PDB entry 9XIA | X-ray diffraction, 1.90 A resolution | chain A

# Chain A
Molecule: Xylose isomerase
Organism: Streptomyces rubiginosus
Notes: EC 5.3.1.5
UniProtKB: P24300 (XYLA_STRRU); residues 2-388 here correspond to UniProt positions 1-387 (UniProt number = residue number - 1)
Amino-acid sequence (388 residues; row label = number of the first residue in the row):
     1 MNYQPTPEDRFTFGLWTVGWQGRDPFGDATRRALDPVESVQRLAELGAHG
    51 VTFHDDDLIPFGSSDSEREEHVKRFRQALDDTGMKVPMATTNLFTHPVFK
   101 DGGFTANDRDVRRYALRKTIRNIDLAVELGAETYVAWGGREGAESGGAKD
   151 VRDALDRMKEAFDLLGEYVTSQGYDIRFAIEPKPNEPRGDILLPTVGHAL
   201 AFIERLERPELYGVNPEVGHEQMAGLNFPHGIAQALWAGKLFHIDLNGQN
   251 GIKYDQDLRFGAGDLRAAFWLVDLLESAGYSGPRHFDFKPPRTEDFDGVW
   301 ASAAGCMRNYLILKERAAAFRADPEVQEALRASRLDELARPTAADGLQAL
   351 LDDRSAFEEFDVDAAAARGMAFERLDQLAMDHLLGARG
Not modelled in the structure: 388
Glycans and other covalent adducts: 3-deoxy-3-methyl-beta-D-fructofuranose (DFR) linked to His54
Metal / ion sites: Mn2+ site 1: Glu181, Glu217, Asp245, Asp287 (together with 3-deoxy-3-methyl-beta-D-fructofuranose); Mn2+ site 2: Glu217, His220, Asp255, Asp257
Small-molecule neighbours: 3-deoxy-3-methyl-beta-D-fructofuranose (DFR): Trp16, Met88, Thr90, Phe94, Val135, Trp137, Glu181, Asn215, Glu217, His220, Asp245, His285, Asp287

# Summary
Covalently linked 3-deoxy-3-methyl-beta-D-fructofuranose: at His54. Glu181, Glu217, Asp245 and Asp287
coordinate Mn2+ site 1. Glu217, His220, Asp255 and Asp257 form the Mn2+ site 2.
Chain A is Xylose isomerase (Streptomyces rubiginosus); the structure, X-ray analysis of D-xylose isomerase at
1.9 angstroms: native enzyme in complex with substrate and with ..., was determined by X-ray diffraction (same
publication as 8XIA).
